Entry 8OSF (electron microscopy, 4.00 A resolution); this record covers chains A and B of the 6 polymer chains in the assembly.

== Chain A (and B) ==
Molecule: Magnesium-chelatase subunit ChlI
Organism: Nostoc sp. PCC 7120
Notes: EC 6.6.1.1; chain B of this document is another copy of the same molecule, construct and numbering; everything in this record applies to it too
Reference sequence: P58571 (CHLI_NOSS1); residues 2-374 here = UniProt positions 2-374
Amino-acid sequence (380 residues; numbered -5 to 374; the number before each row is that of its first residue; numbers below 1 keep their minus sign (Met-5 is residue -5)):
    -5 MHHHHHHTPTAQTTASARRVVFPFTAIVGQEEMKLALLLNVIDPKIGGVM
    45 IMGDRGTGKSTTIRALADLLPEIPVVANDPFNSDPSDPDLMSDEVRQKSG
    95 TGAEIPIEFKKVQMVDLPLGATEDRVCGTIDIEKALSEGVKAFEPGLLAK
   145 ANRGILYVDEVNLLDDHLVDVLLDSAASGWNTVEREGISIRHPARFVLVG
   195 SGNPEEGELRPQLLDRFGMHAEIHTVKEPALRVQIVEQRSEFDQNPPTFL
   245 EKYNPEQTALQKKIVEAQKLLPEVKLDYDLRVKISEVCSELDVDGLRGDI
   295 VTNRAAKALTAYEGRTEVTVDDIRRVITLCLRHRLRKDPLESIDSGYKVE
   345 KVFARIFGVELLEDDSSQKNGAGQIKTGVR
Not modelled in the structure: -5 to 13, 94-100, 125-136, 354-374
Sequence notes: initiating methionine (-5); expression tag (-4 to 1)
Small-molecule neighbours:
  - ATP (adenosine-5'-triphosphate), molecule 1: Phe16, Ile21, Val22, Asp48, Arg49, Gly50, Thr51, Gly52, Lys53, Ser54, Thr55, Asn197, Ile229, Arg233
  - ATP, molecule 2: Ala171, Gln206, Arg210, Leu290
From the paper describing this entry:
  - binding site for ATP: Arg210, Arg291
  - conformationally variable residues (side-chain flip): Arg210

== Interface between chain A and chain B ==
Pairs across the interface - 31 pairs, chain A then chain B:
  Asp83(A) with Val14(B)
  Met85(A) with Val14(B)
  Asp164(A) with Leu113(B); Leu157(B)
  Thr176(A) with Pro112(B)
  Glu178(A) with Pro112(B); Arg119(B), hydrogen bond (backbone-side chain); Leu141(B)
  Arg179(A) with Ala115(B); Thr116(B), hydrogen bond; Asp118(B); Arg119(B)
  Glu180(A) with Asp118(B)
  Gly181(A) with Arg119(B)
  Ile182(A) with Arg119(B)
  Arg204(A) with Glu200(B), salt bridge
  Gln206(A) with Asn197(B)
  Asp209(A) with Arg49(B), salt bridge
  Arg275(A) with Val227(B)
  Ser279(A) with Pro223(B)
  Cys282(A) with Arg226(B)
  Ser283(A) with Lys221(B)
  Asp288(A) with Arg49(B), hydrogen bond (backbone-side chain)
  Gly289(A) with Arg49(B); Thr219(B); Arg226(B)
  Leu290(A) with Arg226(B); Ile229(B), hydrophobic
  Asp293(A) with Arg226(B), salt bridge
  Ile294(A) with Val230(B), hydrophobic
  Arg328(A) with Arg49(B)
Interface residues without a listed pair, chain A (28 interface residues in all): Leu167, Ser172, Tyr272, Val276, Glu280, Val287
Interface residues without a listed pair, chain B (25 interface residues in all): Gly50, Ser54, Arg58, Asp110, Arg233, Pro241

== In short ==
28 residues of chain A and 25 residues of chain B are in contact; the contacts include 3 hydrogen bonds and 3
salt bridges. Polar contacts include Arg204(A)-Glu200(B), Asp209(A)-Arg49(B) and Asp293(A)-Arg226(B). Chain A
binds ATP. The paper reports a binding site for ATP at Arg210(A) and Arg291(A); conformational variability at
Arg210(A).
Chain A and chain B are both Magnesium-chelatase subunit ChlI (Nostoc sp. PCC 7120); the structure, AAA+ motor
subunit ChlI of magnesium chelatase, hexamer conformation A, was determined by electron microscopy together
with 8OSG and 8OSH from the same study.
